PDB entry 7N6A | electron microscopy, 14.30 A resolution (very low resolution: no residue pairs are listed; an interface is given only as per-side residue counts) | chains C and G of the 12 polymer chains in the assembly

== Chain C (and G) ==
Name: Spike glycoprotein E1
Organism: Eastern equine encephalitis virus (strain Florida 91-469)
Notes: chain G of this document is another copy of the same molecule, construct and numbering; everything in this record applies to it too
Reference sequence: Q4QXJ7 (POLS_EEEVF); residues 1-441 here correspond to UniProt positions 802-1242 (UniProt number = residue number + 801)
Chain sequence (441 residues; row label = number of the first residue in the row):
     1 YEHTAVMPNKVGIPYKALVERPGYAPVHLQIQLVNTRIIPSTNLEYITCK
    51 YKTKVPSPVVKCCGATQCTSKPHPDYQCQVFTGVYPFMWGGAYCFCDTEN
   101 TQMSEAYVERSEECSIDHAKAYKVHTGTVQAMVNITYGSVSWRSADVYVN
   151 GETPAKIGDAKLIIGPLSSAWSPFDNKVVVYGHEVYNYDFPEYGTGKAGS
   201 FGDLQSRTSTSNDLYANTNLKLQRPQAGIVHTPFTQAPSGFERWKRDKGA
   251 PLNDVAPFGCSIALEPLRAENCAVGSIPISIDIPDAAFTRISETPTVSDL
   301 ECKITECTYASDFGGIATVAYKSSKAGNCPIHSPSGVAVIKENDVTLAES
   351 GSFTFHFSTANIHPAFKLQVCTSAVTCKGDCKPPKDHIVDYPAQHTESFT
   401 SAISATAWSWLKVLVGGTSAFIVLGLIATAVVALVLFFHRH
Not modelled in the structure: 401-441
Cystine bridges: Cys49-Cys114, Cys62-Cys94, Cys63-Cys96, Cys68-Cys78, Cys260-Cys272, Cys302-Cys377, Cys307-Cys381, Cys329-Cys371

== How chain C and chain G interact ==
At this resolution (14 A) residue pairs are not listed: 7 residues of chain C and 10 of chain G lie at the interface.

== Summary ==
7 residues of chain C and 10 residues of chain G are in contact.
Both chains are Spike glycoprotein E1 (Eastern equine encephalitis virus (strain Florida 91-469)). Entry 7N6A
(Pre-fusion state 1 of EEEV with localized reconstruction) was determined by electron microscopy together with
7N69 from the same study.
